6PB1 - chains P and A of the 6 polymer chains in the assembly; structure by electron microscopy, 2.80 A resolution.

Chain P:
Protein: Corticotropin-releasing factor receptor 2
From: Homo sapiens
UniProtKB: Q13324 (CRFR2_HUMAN); residue numbers follow UniProt; this construct covers 2-388
Amino-acid sequence (387 residues; numbered 2 to 388; the number before each row is that of its first residue):
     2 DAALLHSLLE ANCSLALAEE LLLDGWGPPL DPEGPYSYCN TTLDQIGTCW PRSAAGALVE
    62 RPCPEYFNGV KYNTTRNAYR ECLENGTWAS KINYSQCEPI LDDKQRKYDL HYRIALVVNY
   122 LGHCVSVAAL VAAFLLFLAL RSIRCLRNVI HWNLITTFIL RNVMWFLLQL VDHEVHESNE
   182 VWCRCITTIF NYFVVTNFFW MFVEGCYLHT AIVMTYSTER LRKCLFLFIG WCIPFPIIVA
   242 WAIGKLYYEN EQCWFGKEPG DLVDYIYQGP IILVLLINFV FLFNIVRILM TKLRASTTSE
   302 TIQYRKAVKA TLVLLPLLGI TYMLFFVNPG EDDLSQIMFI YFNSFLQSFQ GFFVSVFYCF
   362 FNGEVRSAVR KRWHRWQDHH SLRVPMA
Unresolved in the structure: 2-105, 387-388
Curated features (UniProtKB/Swiss-Prot):
  - glycosylation (N-linked (GlcNAc...) asparagine): Asn13, Asn41, Asn74, Asn86, Asn94
Disulfide bonds: Cys184-Cys254

Chain A:
Protein: Guanine nucleotide-binding protein G(s) subunit alpha isoforms short, Guanine nucleotide-binding protein G(i) subunit alpha-1
From: Homo sapiens
UniProtKB: chimeric construct of P63092, P63096: residues 1-83 from P63092 (GNAS2_HUMAN) positions 1-67 (offset varies); residues 84-205 from P63096 positions 61-182 (UniProt number = residue number - 23); residues 206-394 from P63092 (GNAS2_HUMAN) positions 206-394 (same numbers)
Amino-acid sequence (378 residues; each row starts with the number of its first residue; note: 16 numbers in that range are skipped by the numbering (no residue carries them; nothing is unmodelled there)):
     1 MGCLGNSKTE DQRNEEKAQR EANKKIEKQL QKDKQVYRAT HRLLLLGAGE SGKSTIVKQM
    77 RILHVNGYSE EECKQYKAVV YSNTIQSIIA IIRAMGRLKI DFGDSARADD ARQLFVLAGA
   137 AEEGFMTAEL AGVIKRLWKD SGVQACFNRS REYQLNDSAA YYLNDLDRIA QPNYIPTQQD
   197 VLRTRVKTTG IFETKFQVDK VNFHMFDVGA QRDERRKWIQ CFNDVTAIIF VVASSSYNMV
   257 IREDNQTNRL QEALNLFKSI WNNRWLRTIS VILFLNKQDL LAEKVLAGKS KIEDYFPEFA
   317 RYTTPEDATP EPGEDPRVTR AKYFIRDEFL RISTASGDGR HYCYPHFTCS VDTENIRRVF
   377 NDCRDIIQRM HLRQYELL
Unresolved in the structure: 1-10, 77-204, 252-261, 304-306
Differences from the reference sequence: engineered mutation Ala226 (Gly in P63092), Ser366 (Ala in P63092)
Curated features (UniProtKB/Swiss-Prot):
  - region: Asp196 to Thr204 (G2 motif)
  - binding site (GTP): Ser174, Leu198 to Thr204
  - binding site (Mg(2+)): Thr204
  - modified residue: Arg201 (ADP-ribosylarginine)

Interface between chain P and chain A:
Residue-residue contacts (30; chain P residue first):
  Arg148(P) with Gln390(A), hydrogen bond; Tyr391(A)
  Tyr208(P) with Tyr391(A)
  Leu209(P) with Tyr391(A), hydrophobic
  Ala212(P) with His387(A)
  Ile213(P) with Gln384(A), hydrogen bond (backbone-side chain); Leu388(A), hydrophobic
  Val214(P) with Gln384(A), hydrogen bond (backbone-side chain)
  Thr216(P) with Arg380(A); Ile383(A); Gln384(A)
  Tyr217(P) with His41(A); Val217(A), hydrophobic; Phe376(A), hydrogen bond (side chain-backbone); Cys379(A); Arg380(A), hydrogen bond (side chain-backbone)
  Glu220(P) with Arg38(A); Ala39(A)
  Leu290(P) with Leu388(A), hydrophobic
  Lys293(P) with Asp381(A); Gln384(A), hydrogen bond; Arg385(A); Leu388(A); Leu394(A)
  Leu294(P) with Leu394(A), hydrophobic
  Ser297(P) with Tyr358(A); Arg385(A), hydrogen bond
  Lys307(P) with Leu394(A), hydrogen bond (side chain-backbone)
  Ala311(P) with Leu393(A), hydrophobic
  Asn363(P) with Glu392(A)
Interface residues without a listed pair, chain P (24 interface residues in all): His152, Thr219, Arg223, Ile289, Ala296, Leu315, Phe358, Gly364
Interface residues without a listed pair, chain A (21 interface residues in all): Gln35, Phe219

Summary:
24 residues of chain P face 21 of chain A across their interface, with 8 hydrogen bonds. Among the polar pairs
are Arg148(P)-Gln390(A), Ile213(P)-Gln384(A) and Val214(P)-Gln384(A). UniProt lists 8 GTP-binding residues and
Mg2+-binding residue Thr204(A) on chain A.
Chain P is Corticotropin-releasing factor receptor 2 and chain A is Guanine nucleotide-binding protein G(s)
subunit alpha isoforms short, Guanine nucleotide-binding protein G(i) subunit alpha-1, both from Homo sapiens;
the structure, Cryo-EM structure of Urocortin 1-bound Corticotropin-releasing factor 2 receptor in complex
with Gs protein and Nb35, was determined by electron microscopy (same publication as 6PB0).
